8TG7 - chains A and D; structure by X-ray diffraction, 1.77 A resolution.

Chain A:
Molecule: Recombination protein bet
Organism: Escherichia phage Lambda
Notes: engineered mutation(s): N-terminal GSHM
UniProt: P03698 (VBET_LAMBD); residue numbers follow UniProt; this construct covers 182-261
Chain sequence (84 residues; numbered 178 to 261; the number before each row is that of its first residue):
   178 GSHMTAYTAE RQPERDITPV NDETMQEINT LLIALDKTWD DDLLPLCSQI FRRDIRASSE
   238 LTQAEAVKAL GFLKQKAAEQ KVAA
Not modelled in the structure: 178-192, 259-261
Differences from the reference sequence: expression tag (178-181)

Chain D:
Molecule: Plasmid-derived single-stranded DNA-binding protein
UniProt: P28044 (SSB7_ECOLX); residues 168-177 here correspond to UniProt positions 166-175 (UniProt number = residue number - 2)
Chain sequence (10 residues; row label = number of the first residue in the row):
   168 WMDFDDDIPF
Differences from the reference sequence: conflict Trp168 (Ala166 in P28044), Met169 (Tyr167 in P28044)
Swiss-Prot annotation at these positions:
  - motif: Asp172 to Phe177 (Important for interaction with partner proteins)

How chain A and chain D interact:
Contacting residue pairs (17):
  Lys214(A) - Phe177(D)  hydrogen bond (side chain-backbone)
  Asp219(A) - Phe177(D)
  Leu223(A) - Phe171(D)  hydrophobic
  Leu223(A) - Phe177(D)  hydrophobic
  Cys224(A) - Phe171(D)  hydrophobic
  Ile227(A) - Asp170(D)
  Ile227(A) - Phe171(D)  hydrophobic
  Ile227(A) - Ile175(D)  hydrophobic
  Phe228(A) - Phe171(D)  hydrophobic
  Arg229(A) - Trp168(D)
  Lys245(A) - Phe171(D)
  Phe249(A) - Phe171(D)  hydrophobic
  Phe249(A) - Ile175(D)  hydrophobic
  Phe249(A) - Phe177(D)  hydrophobic
  Leu250(A) - Phe177(D)  hydrophobic
  Lys253(A) - Asp174(D)  salt bridge
  Lys253(A) - Ile175(D)  hydrogen bond (side chain-backbone)
Interface residues without a listed pair, chain A (16 interface residues in all): Leu209, Leu212, Leu220, Gln226, Ala246
Interface residues without a listed pair, chain D (9 interface residues in all): Met169, Asp173, Pro176

In short:
The interface between chain A and chain D involves 16 residues on one side and 9 on the other; the contacts
include 2 hydrogen bonds and 1 salt bridge. Polar pairs include Lys253(A)-Asp174(D), Lys214(A)-Phe177(D) and
Lys253(A)-Ile175(D).
Chain A is Recombination protein bet (Escherichia phage Lambda) and chain D is Plasmid-derived single-stranded
DNA-binding protein; the structure, Structure of Red beta C-terminal domain in complex with SSB C-terminal
peptide, Form 2, was determined by X-ray diffraction together with 8TFU, 8TG8 and 8TGC from the same study.
